PDB entry 7X58 | electron microscopy, 3.93 A resolution | chains B and J of the 10 polymer chains in the assembly

# Chain B
Protein: Histone H4
From: Homo sapiens
Reference sequence: P62805 (H4_HUMAN); residues 1-102 here correspond to UniProt positions 2-103 (UniProt number = residue number + 1)
Sequence (106 residues; numbered -3 to 102; the number before each row is that of its first residue; numbers below 1 keep their minus sign (Gly-3 is residue -3)):
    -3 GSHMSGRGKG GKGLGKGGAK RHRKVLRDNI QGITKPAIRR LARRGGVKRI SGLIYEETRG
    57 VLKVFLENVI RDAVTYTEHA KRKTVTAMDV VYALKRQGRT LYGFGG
Disordered / not traced: -3 to 22, 96-102
Sequence notes: expression tag (-3 to 0)

# Chain J
Molecule: Widom601 DNA RV
From: synthetic construct
Sequence (145 nucleotides; each row starts with the number of its first residue; numbers below 1 keep their minus sign (DA-74 is residue -74)):
   -74 ATCGATGTAT ATATCTGACA CGTGCCTGGA GACTAGGGAG TAATCCCCTT GGCGGTTAAA
   -14 ACGCGGGGGA CAGCGCGTAC GTGCGTTTAA GCGGTGCTAG AGCTGTCTAC GACCAATTGA
    46 GCGGCCTCGG CACCGGGATT CTGAT
Disordered / not traced: -74 to -60, 62-70

# How chain B and chain J interact
Residue-residue contacts - 7 pairs, chain B then chain J:
  Thr30(B) with DG18(J), sugar contact; DG19(J), phosphate contact
  Lys31(B) with DG19(J), phosphate contact
  Pro32(B) with DG18(J), phosphate contact; DG19(J), phosphate contact
  Arg36(B) with DG18(J), salt bridge to the phosphate
  Arg45(B) with DG27(J), sugar contact
Other interface residues (no listed pair), chain B (7 interface residues in all): Arg23, Lys77
Other interface residues (no listed pair), chain J (4 interface residues in all): DC-1

# Summary
Chain B and chain J form an interface of 7 and 4 residues respectively; the contacts include 1 salt bridge.
Its one salt-bridged contact is Arg36(B)-DG18(J).
Here chain B is Histone H4 (Homo sapiens) and chain J is Widom601 DNA RV (synthetic construct). Entry 7X58
(Cryo-EM structure of human subnucleosome (open form)) was determined by electron microscopy, deposited
together with 7X57 and 7YOZ.
